Entry 8UH2 (electron microscopy, 3.59 A resolution); this record covers chains A and G of the 6 polymer chains in the assembly.

[Chain A (and G)]
Protein: Complement C3 beta chain
From: Homo sapiens
Notes: chain G of this document is another copy of the same molecule, construct and numbering; everything in this record applies to it too
Reference sequence: P01024 (CO3_HUMAN); residues 1-642 here correspond to UniProt positions 23-664 (UniProt number = residue number + 22)
Sequence (642 residues; each row starts with the number of its first residue):
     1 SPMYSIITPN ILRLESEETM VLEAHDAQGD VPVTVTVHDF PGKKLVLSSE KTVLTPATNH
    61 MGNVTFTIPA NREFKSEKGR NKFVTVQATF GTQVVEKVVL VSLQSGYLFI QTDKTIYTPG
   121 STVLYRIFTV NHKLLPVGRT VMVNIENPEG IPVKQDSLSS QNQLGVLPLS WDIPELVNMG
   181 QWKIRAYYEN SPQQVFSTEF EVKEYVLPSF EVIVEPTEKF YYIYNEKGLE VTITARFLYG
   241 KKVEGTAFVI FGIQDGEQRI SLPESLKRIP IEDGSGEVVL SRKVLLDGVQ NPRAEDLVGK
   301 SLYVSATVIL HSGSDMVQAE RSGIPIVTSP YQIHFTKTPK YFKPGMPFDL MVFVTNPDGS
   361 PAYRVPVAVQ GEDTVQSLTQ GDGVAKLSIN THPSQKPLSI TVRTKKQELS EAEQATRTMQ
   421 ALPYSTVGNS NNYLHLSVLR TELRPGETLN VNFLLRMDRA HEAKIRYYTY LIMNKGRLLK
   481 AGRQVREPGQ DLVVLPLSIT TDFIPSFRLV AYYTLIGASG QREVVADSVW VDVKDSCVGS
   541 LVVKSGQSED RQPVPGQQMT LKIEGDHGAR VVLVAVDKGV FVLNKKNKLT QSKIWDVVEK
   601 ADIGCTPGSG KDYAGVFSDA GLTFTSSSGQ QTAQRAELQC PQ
Not modelled in the structure: 44, 72 (chain G: fully traced)
Disulfide bonds: Cys605-Cys640
Covalently attached groups: N-acetylglucosamine (NAG) linked to Asn63

[Chain A / chain G interface]
Pairs across the interface - 30 pairs, chain A then chain G:
  Pro347(A) with Leu492(G), hydrophobic; Val494(G), hydrophobic
  Val375(A) with Pro496(G), hydrophobic
  Ser377(A) with Thr448(G)
  Leu378(A) with Gly446(G)
  Lys386(A) with Thr448(G); Asn450(G)
  Ser388(A) with Asn450(G); Val494(G)
  Asn390(A) with Val493(G); Val494(G), hydrogen bond (side chain-backbone)
  Pro393(A) with Glu487(G)
  Leu439(A) with Leu439(G), hydrophobic
  Gly446(A) with Leu378(G)
  Thr448(A) with Ser377(G); Lys386(G)
  Asn450(A) with Ser388(G), hydrogen bond
  Leu454(A) with Leu492(G), hydrophobic
  Arg456(A) with Gly489(G)
  Arg459(A) with Asp458(G); Arg459(G)
  Glu487(A) with His392(G), salt bridge
  Gln490(A) with Gly345(G); Asn390(G)
  Leu492(A) with Pro347(G), hydrophobic; Leu454(G), hydrophobic
  Val494(A) with Ser388(G); Asn390(G)
  Pro496(A) with Val375(G), hydrophobic
  Ser498(A) with Gln376(G)
Interface residues without a listed pair, chain A (29 interface residues in all): Gly345, Arg364, Gln376, Thr391, His392, Pro445, Gly489, Val493
Interface residues without a listed pair, chain G (28 interface residues in all): Arg364, Thr391, Pro445, Arg456, Gln490

[Summary]
29 residues of chain A face 28 of chain G across their interface, with 2 hydrogen bonds and 1 salt bridge.
Polar contacts include Glu487(A)-His392(G), Asn390(A)-Val494(G) and Asn450(A)-Ser388(G). Covalently linked
N-acetylglucosamine: at Asn63(A).
Chain A and chain G are both Complement C3 beta chain (Homo sapiens); the structure, Complex of C3b with the
inhibitor albicin, was determined by electron microscopy, deposited together with 8UIN.
